Entry 2KEJ (solution NMR); this record covers chains A and D of the 4 polymer chains in the assembly.

== Chain A ==
Molecule: Lactose operon repressor
From: Escherichia coli
Reference sequence: P03023 (LACI_ECOLI); residues 1-62 here = UniProt positions 1-62
Sequence (62 residues; row label = number of the first residue in the row):
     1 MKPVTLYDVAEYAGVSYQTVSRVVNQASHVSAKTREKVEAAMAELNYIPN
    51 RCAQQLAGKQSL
Sequence notes: engineered mutation Cys52 (Val in P03023)
Curated features (UniProtKB/Swiss-Prot):
  - DNA-binding region: Leu6 to Asn25 (H-T-H motif)
  - mutagenesis: Tyr17 (Y17H: Broadening of specificity), Arg22 (R22N: Recognizes an operator variant)
From the paper describing this entry:
  - binding site for the 23-nt DNA strand: Leu6, Tyr7, Ser16, Tyr17, Gln18, Thr19, Ser21, Arg22, Asn25, Ser31, Thr34, Leu56
  - specificity-determining residues: Tyr17, Gln18, Arg22

== Chain D ==
Molecule: 23-nt DNA strand
Sequence (23 nucleotides; row label = number of the first residue in the row; note: 1 number in that range is skipped by the numbering (no residue carries it; nothing is unmodelled there); numbers below 1 keep their minus sign (DC-1 is residue -1)):
    -1 C
     1 GGTTGTTACTCGCTCACATTTC

== Interface between chain A and chain D ==
Contacting residue pairs (27):
  Thr5(A) with DG12(D), phosphate contact; DC13(D), phosphate contact
  Leu6(A) with DC13(D), phosphate contact; DT14(D), base contact
  Tyr7(A) with DG12(D), base contact; DC13(D), base contact
  Tyr17(A) with DT14(D), base contact
  Gln18(A) with DC15(D), base contact; DA16(D), base contact
  Ser21(A) with DT14(D), phosphate contact
  Val24(A) with DT14(D), phosphate contact
  Asn25(A) with DT14(D), phosphate contact; DC15(D), phosphate contact
  Gln26(A) with DC15(D), phosphate contact
  Tyr47(A) with DC13(D), phosphate contact
  Pro49(A) with DC13(D), phosphate contact
  Asn50(A) with DG12(D), phosphate contact; DC13(D), phosphate contact
  Ala53(A) with DG12(D), base contact; DC13(D), sugar contact
  Gln54(A) with DC13(D), phosphate contact; DT14(D), phosphate contact
  Leu56(A) with DG12(D), base contact
  Ala57(A) with DC13(D), base contact; DT14(D), sugar contact
  Lys59(A) with DT14(D), phosphate contact; DC15(D), phosphate contact
Interface residues without a listed pair, chain A (18 interface residues in all): Ile48

== Overview ==
Chain A and chain D form an interface of 18 and 5 residues respectively. Curated annotation (UniProt) lists 2
mutagenesis sites on chain A. From the paper: a binding site for the 23-nt DNA strand at Leu6(A), Tyr7(A) and
Ser16(A) among others; specificity determinants Tyr17(A), Gln18(A) and Arg22(A).
Here chain A is Lactose operon repressor (Escherichia coli) and chain D is a 23-nt DNA strand. Entry 2KEJ
(Solution structure of a dimer of LAC repressor DNA-binding domain complexed to its natural operator O2) was
determined by solution NMR, deposited together with 2KEI and 2KEK.
